Entry 7RTK (X-ray diffraction, 2.50 A resolution); this record covers chains A and D of the 4 polymer chains in the assembly.

[Chain A]
Molecule: Cysteine desulfurase, mitochondrial
Source organism: Homo sapiens
Notes: EC 2.8.1.7
Reference sequence: Q9Y697 (NFS1_HUMAN); numbering as in UniProt (aligned over 56-457)
Amino-acid sequence (406 residues; numbered 52 to 457; the number before each row is that of its first residue):
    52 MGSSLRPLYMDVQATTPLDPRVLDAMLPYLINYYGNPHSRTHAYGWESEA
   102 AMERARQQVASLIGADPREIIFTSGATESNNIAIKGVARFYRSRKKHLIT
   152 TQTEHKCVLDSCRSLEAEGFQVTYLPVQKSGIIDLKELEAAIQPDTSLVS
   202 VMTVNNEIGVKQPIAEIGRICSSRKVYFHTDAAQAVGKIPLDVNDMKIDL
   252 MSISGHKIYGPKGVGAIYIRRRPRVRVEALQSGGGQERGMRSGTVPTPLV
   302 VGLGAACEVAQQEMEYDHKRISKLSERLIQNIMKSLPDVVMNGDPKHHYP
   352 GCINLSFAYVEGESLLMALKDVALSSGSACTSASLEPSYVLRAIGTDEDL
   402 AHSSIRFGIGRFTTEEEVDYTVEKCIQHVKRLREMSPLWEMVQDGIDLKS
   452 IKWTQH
Disordered / not traced: 52-54, 382-387, 456-457
Covalently attached groups: pyridoxal phosphate (PLP) linked to Lys258
Sequence notes: initiating methionine (52); expression tag (53-55)
Ligand contacts:
  - 2,5,8,11,14,17-hexaoxanonadecan-19-ol (P15): Met334, Leu337, Pro338, Asp339, Val340, Val341, Ala359, Tyr360, Asp400, Leu401, Leu449
  - pyridoxal phosphate (PLP): Gly126, Ala127, Thr128, Asn131, His156, Cys158, Met203, Asn207, Asp232, Ala234, Gln235, Ser255, His257, Thr295, Cys381
Swiss-Prot annotation at these positions:
  - active site: Cys381 (Cysteine persulfide intermediate)
  - binding site (pyridoxal 5'-phosphate): Ala127, Thr128, Gln235, Ser255, His257, Thr295
  - binding site ([2Fe-2S] cluster): Cys381
  - binding site (Zn(2+)): Cys381
  - modified residue: Lys258 (N6-(pyridoxal phosphate)lysine), Cys381 (Cysteine persulfide)
  - natural variant: Arg72 (R72Q: In COXPD52)

[Chain D]
Molecule: Iron-sulfur cluster assembly enzyme ISCU, mitochondrial
Source organism: Homo sapiens
Notes: engineered mutation(s): Y35D
Reference sequence: Q9H1K1 (ISCU_HUMAN); numbering as in UniProt (aligned over 35-167)
Amino-acid sequence (143 residues; numbered 33 to 175; the number before each row is that of its first residue):
    33 MADHKKVVDHYENPRNVGSLDKTSKNVGTGLVGAPACGDVMKLQIQVDEK
    83 GKIVDARFKTFGCGSAIASSSLATEWVKGKTVEEALTIKNTDIAKELCLP
   133 PVKLHCSMLAEDAIKAALADYKLKQEPKKGEAEKKLEHHHHHH
Disordered / not traced: 33-35, 160-175
Sequence notes: initiating methionine (33); expression tag (34, 168-175); conflict Asp35 (Tyr in Q9H1K1)
Swiss-Prot annotation at these positions:
  - active site (Cysteine persulfide intermediate): Cys69, Cys138
  - binding site (Zn(2+)): Asp71, Cys95, Cys138
  - modified residue (Cysteine persulfide): Cys69, Cys138
  - mutagenesis: Cys69 (C69A: Does not affect ISC complex formation. Does not affect the unstimulated cysteine desulfurase activity in the absence of FXN ...), Asp71 (D71A: Stabilizes the D-state; D71V: Stabilizes the S-state), Cys95 (C95A: Does not affect ISC complex formation. Does not affect the unstimulated cysteine desulfurase activity in the absence of FXN ...), Asn122 (N122A: Stabilizes the S-state), Cys130 (C130S: Does not affect the unstimulated cysteine desulfurase activity in the absence of FXN. Does not affect the cysteine desulfurase activity in the presence of FXN ...), His137 (H137A: Stabilizes the D-state), Cys138 (C138A: Does not affect ISC complex formation. Does not affect the unstimulated cysteine desulfurase activity in the absence of FXN ...), Met140 (M140I: Does not affect the SDA complex formation. Abolishes desulfurase activity of SDA complex when zinc ion is bound. Activated by FXN when component of SDAU complex ...)

[Interface between chain A and chain D]
Contacting residue pairs (47; chain A residue first):
  Tyr360(A) - Phe93(D)
  Val361(A) - Phe93(D)
  Glu362(A) - Gly70(D)
  Glu362(A) - Phe93(D)
  Glu362(A) - Gly94(D)
  Glu362(A) - Cys95(D)  hydrogen bond (side chain-backbone)
  Glu364(A) - Cys95(D)
  Ser365(A) - Gly94(D)  hydrogen bond (side chain-backbone)
  Met368(A) - Val40(D)  hydrophobic
  Met368(A) - Tyr43(D)  hydrophobic
  Met368(A) - Gly96(D)
  Ala369(A) - Tyr43(D)  hydrophobic
  Lys371(A) - Glu44(D)
  Glu399(A) - Ala68(D)
  Asp400(A) - Pro67(D)
  His403(A) - Pro67(D)
  His403(A) - Ala68(D)  hydrogen bond (side chain-backbone)
  His403(A) - Cys69(D)
  His403(A) - Gly70(D)
  His429(A) - Tyr43(D)  hydrogen bond
  Arg432(A) - Tyr43(D)  hydrogen bond
  Leu433(A) - Tyr43(D)  hydrophobic
  Leu433(A) - Ile99(D)  hydrophobic
  Glu435(A) - Lys91(D)
  Met436(A) - Tyr43(D)  hydrophobic
  Met436(A) - Val49(D)  hydrophobic
  Met436(A) - Lys91(D)
  Met436(A) - Thr92(D)  hydrogen bond (backbone-backbone)
  Met436(A) - Ile99(D)  hydrophobic
  Ser437(A) - Lys91(D)
  Pro438(A) - Val72(D)  hydrophobic
  Pro438(A) - Lys74(D)
  Pro438(A) - Lys91(D)
  Pro438(A) - Thr92(D)
  Pro438(A) - Phe93(D)
  Leu439(A) - Pro67(D)  hydrophobic
  Leu439(A) - Val72(D)  hydrophobic
  Leu439(A) - Phe93(D)  hydrophobic
  Glu441(A) - Ser51(D)  hydrogen bond
  Glu441(A) - Lys74(D)  salt bridge
  Glu441(A) - Lys91(D)  salt bridge
  Trp454(A) - Leu63(D)  hydrophobic
  Trp454(A) - Gly65(D)
  Trp454(A) - Ala66(D)  hydrophobic
  Trp454(A) - Pro67(D)
  Thr455(A) - Gly65(D)  hydrogen bond (backbone-backbone)
  Thr455(A) - Ala66(D)
Other interface residues (no listed pair), chain A (24 interface residues in all): Ser404, Met442
Other interface residues (no listed pair), chain D (24 interface residues in all): His42, Pro46, Phe90

[In short]
The chain A/chain D interface involves 24 residues from each chain; the contacts include 8 hydrogen bonds and
2 salt bridges. Polar pairs include Glu441(A)-Lys74(D), Glu441(A)-Lys91(D) and Glu362(A)-Cys95(D). Ligands of
chain A: 2,5,8,11,14,17-hexaoxanonadecan-19-ol. Pyridoxal phosphate is covalently linked to Lys258(A).
Chain A is Cysteine desulfurase, mitochondrial and chain D is Iron-sulfur cluster assembly enzyme ISCU,
mitochondrial, both from Homo sapiens; the structure, Structure of the (NIAU)2 complex with N-terminal
mutation of ISCU2 Y35D at 2.5 A resolution, was determined by X-ray diffraction.
